Entry 8QUF (X-ray diffraction, 1.14 A resolution); this record covers chain AAA.

[Chain AAA]
Name: Carbonic anhydrase 2
Organism: Homo sapiens
Notes: EC 4.2.1.1, 4.2.1.69
Reference sequence: P00918 (CAH2_HUMAN); the author numbering skips numbers that UniProt does not, so the offset changes along the chain: 1-125 = UniProt 1-125; 127-261 = UniProt 126-260
Sequence (260 residues; each row starts with the number of its first residue; note: 1 number in that range is skipped by the numbering (no residue carries it; nothing is unmodelled there)):
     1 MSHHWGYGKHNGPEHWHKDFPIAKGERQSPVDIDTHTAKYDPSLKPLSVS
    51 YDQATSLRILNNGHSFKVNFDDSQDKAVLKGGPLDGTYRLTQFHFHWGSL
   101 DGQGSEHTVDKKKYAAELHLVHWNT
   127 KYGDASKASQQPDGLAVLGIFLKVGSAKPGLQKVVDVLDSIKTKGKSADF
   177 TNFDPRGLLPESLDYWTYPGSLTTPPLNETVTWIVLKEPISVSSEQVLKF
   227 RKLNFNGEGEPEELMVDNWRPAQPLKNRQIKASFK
Sequence notes: engineered mutation Ser65 (Ala in P00918), Lys67 (Asn in P00918), Asn69 (Glu in P00918), Thr91 (Ile in P00918), Asn204 (Leu203 in P00918); conflict Ala131 (Phe130 in P00918), Ser132 (Gly131 in P00918), Ser135 (Val134 in P00918), Thr206 (Cys205 in P00918)
Metal / ion sites: Zn2+: His94, His96, His119 (together with WYZ)
Ligand contacts:
  - WYZ (2-[3-[[pyridin-3-ylsulfonyl-[(4-sulfamoylphenyl)methyl]amino]methyl]phenoxy]ethanoic acid), molecule 1: His4, Trp5, His10, Asn11, Gly12, His15, Trp16, Lys18, Asp19, Phe20
  - WYZ, molecule 2: Thr91, Gln92, His94, His96, Glu106, His119, Val121, Ala131, Ser132, Ser135, Leu141, Val143, Ser197, Leu198, Thr199, Thr200, Pro201, Pro202, Trp209
UniProt features mapped onto this chain:
  - active site: His64 (Proton donor/acceptor)
  - binding site (Zn(2+)): His94, His96, His119
  - binding site (substrate): Thr199, Thr200
  - site: Tyr7 (Fine-tunes the proton-transfer properties of H-64), Asn62 (Fine-tunes the proton-transfer properties of H-64), Gln92 (Involved in the binding of some activators, including histamine and L-histidine)
  - modified residue: Ser2 (N-acetylserine), Ser166 (Phosphoserine), Ser173 (Phosphoserine)

[Summary]
Bound to chain AAA: compound WYZ. The Zn2+ site is built by His94, His96 and His119. Curated annotation
(UniProt) lists active-site residue His64, 3 Zn2+-binding residues and substrate-binding residues Thr199 and
Thr200.
Chain AAA is Carbonic anhydrase 2 (Homo sapiens); the structure, carbonic anhydrase XII mimic in complex with
2-(3-((N-(4-sulfamoylbenzyl)pyridine-3-sulfonamido)methyl)phenoxy)acetic acid, was determined by X-ray
diffraction together with 8QF7, 8QF9 and 8QFK from the same study.
